Entry 8DBQ (electron microscopy, 4.00 A resolution); this record covers chains I and Q of the 22 polymer chains in the assembly.

[Chain I (and Q)]
Protein: ATP synthase subunit c
From: Escherichia coli
Notes: chain Q of this document is another copy of the same molecule, construct and numbering; everything in this record applies to it too
UniProt: F4TL55 (F4TL55_ECOLX); residues 3-79 here = UniProt positions 3-79
Sequence (77 residues; numbered 3 to 79; the number before each row is that of its first residue):
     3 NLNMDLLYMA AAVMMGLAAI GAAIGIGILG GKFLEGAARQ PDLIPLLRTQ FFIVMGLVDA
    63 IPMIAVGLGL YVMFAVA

[Chain I / chain Q interface]
Pairs across the interface (25; chain I residue first):
  N3(I) - N3(Q)
  L4(I) - L4(Q)  hydrophobic
  N5(I) - D7(Q)
  L8(I) - D7(Q)
  L9(I) - Y10(Q)  hydrophobic
  A12(I) - A14(Q)
  V15(I) - M11(Q)  hydrophobic
  M16(I) - A14(Q)  hydrophobic
  M16(I) - M17(Q)  hydrophobic
  L19(I) - G18(Q)
  L19(I) - I22(Q)  hydrophobic
  I22(I) - I22(Q)  hydrophobic
  G23(I) - A25(Q)
  I26(I) - I26(Q)  hydrophobic
  I30(I) - G29(Q)
  L31(I) - L36(Q)  hydrophobic
  K34(I) - G33(Q)
  K34(I) - L36(Q)
  R41(I) - A40(Q)  hydrogen bond (side chain-backbone)
  Q42(I) - A40(Q)
  Q42(I) - P43(Q)
  I63(I) - M65(Q)  hydrophobic
  L70(I) - M17(Q)  hydrophobic
  L70(I) - M75(Q)  hydrophobic
  L70(I) - F76(Q)  hydrophobic
Other interface residues (no listed pair), chain I (34 interface residues in all): A20, A24, G27, F35, G38, L45, Q52, V56, L59, V60, P64, I66, Y73, V74, V78
Other interface residues (no listed pair), chain Q (34 interface residues in all): L19, A21, A24, I28, I30, G32, F35, E37, R41, R50, F53, F54, M57, V68, L72

[Summary]
Chain I and chain Q each contribute 34 residues to their interface, with 1 hydrogen bond. Its one
hydrogen-bonded contact is R41(I)-A40(Q).
Chain I and chain Q are both ATP synthase subunit c (Escherichia coli); the structure, E. coli ATP synthase
imaged in 10mM MgATP State1 "half-up" Fo classified, was determined by electron microscopy (same publication
as 8DBP, 8DBR, 8DBS, 8DBT, 8DBU, 8DBV and 8DBW).
